PDB entry 7RU5 | electron microscopy, 3.60 A resolution | chains A and H of the 7 polymer chains in the assembly

== Chain A ==
Protein: Spike glycoprotein
From: Severe acute respiratory syndrome coronavirus 2
UniProtKB: P0DTC2 (SPIKE_SARS2); residue numbers follow UniProt; this construct covers 1-1208
Sequence (1280 residues; each row starts with the number of its first residue):
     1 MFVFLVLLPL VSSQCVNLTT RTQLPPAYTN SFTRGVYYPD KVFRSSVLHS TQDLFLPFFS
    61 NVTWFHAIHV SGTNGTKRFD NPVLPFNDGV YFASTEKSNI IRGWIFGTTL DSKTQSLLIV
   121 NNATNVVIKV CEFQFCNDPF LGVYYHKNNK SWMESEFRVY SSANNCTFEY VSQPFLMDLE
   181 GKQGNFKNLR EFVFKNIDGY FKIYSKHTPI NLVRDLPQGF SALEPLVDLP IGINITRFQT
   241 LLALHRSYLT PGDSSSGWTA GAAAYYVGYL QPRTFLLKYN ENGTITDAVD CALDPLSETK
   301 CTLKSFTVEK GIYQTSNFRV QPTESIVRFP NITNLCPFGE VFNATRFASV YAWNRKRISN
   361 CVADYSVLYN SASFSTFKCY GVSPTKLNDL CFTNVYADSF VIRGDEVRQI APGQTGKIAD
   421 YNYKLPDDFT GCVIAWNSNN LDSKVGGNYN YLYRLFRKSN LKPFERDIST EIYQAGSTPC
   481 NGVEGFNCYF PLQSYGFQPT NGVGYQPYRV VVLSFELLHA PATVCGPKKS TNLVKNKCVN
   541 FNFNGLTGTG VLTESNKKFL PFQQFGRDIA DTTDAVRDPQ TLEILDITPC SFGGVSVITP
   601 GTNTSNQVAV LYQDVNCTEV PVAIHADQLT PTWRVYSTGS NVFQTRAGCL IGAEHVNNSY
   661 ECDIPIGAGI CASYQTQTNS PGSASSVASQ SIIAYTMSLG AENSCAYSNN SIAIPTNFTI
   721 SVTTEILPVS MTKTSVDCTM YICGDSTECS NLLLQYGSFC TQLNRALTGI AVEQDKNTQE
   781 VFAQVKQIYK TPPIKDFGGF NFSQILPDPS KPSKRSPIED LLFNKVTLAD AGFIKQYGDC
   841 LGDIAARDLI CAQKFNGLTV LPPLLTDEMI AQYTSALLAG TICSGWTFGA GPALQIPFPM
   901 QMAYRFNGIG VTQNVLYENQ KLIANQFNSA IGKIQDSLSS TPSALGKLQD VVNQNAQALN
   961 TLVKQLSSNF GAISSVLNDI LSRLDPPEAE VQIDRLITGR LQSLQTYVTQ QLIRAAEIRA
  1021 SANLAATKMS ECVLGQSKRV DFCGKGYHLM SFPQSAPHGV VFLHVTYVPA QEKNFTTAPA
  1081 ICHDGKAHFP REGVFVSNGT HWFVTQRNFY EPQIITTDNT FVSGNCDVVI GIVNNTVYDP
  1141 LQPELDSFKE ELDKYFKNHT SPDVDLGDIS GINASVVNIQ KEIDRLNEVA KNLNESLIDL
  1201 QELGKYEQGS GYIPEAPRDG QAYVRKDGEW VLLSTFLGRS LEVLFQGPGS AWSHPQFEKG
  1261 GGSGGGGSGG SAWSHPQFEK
Disordered / not traced: 1-13, 67-78, 144-152, 176-184, 248-253, 260-261, 388-394, 427-428, 516-521, 619-639, 677-688, 828-847, 1148-1280
Cystine bridges: Cys15-Cys136, Cys131-Cys166, Cys291-Cys301, Cys336-Cys361, Cys379-Cys432, Cys480-Cys488, Cys538-Cys590, Cys617-Cys649, Cys662-Cys671, Cys738-Cys760, Cys743-Cys749, Cys1032-Cys1043, Cys1082-Cys1126
Covalently attached groups: N-acetylglucosamine (NAG) linked to Asn17, Asn282, Asn331, Asn616, Asn709, Asn717, Asn801, Asn1074, Asn1098, Asn1134
Differences from the reference sequence: engineered mutation Gly682 (Arg in P0DTC2), Ser683 (Arg in P0DTC2), Ser685 (Arg in P0DTC2), Cys705 (Val in P0DTC2), Pro817 (Phe in P0DTC2), Cys883 (Thr in P0DTC2), Pro892 (Ala in P0DTC2), Pro899 (Ala in P0DTC2), Pro942 (Ala in P0DTC2), Pro986 (Lys in P0DTC2), Pro987 (Val in P0DTC2); expression tag (1209-1280)
UniProt features mapped onto this chain:
  - region: Asn280 to Cys301 (Putative superantigen), Arg403 to Asp405 (Integrin-binding motif), Asn448 to Phe456 (Immunodominant HLA epitope recognized by the CD8+), Pro681, Ala684 (Putative superantigen), Ser816 to Tyr837 (Fusion peptide 1), Lys835 to Phe855 (Fusion peptide 2), Asp1163 to Glu1202 (Heptad repeat 2)
  - site: Arg815, Ser816 (Cleavage)
  - glycosylation: Asn17 (N-linked (GlcNAc...) (complex) asparagine), Asn61 (N-linked (GlcNAc...) (hybrid) asparagine), Asn74 (N-linked (GlcNAc...) (complex) asparagine), Asn122 (N-linked (GlcNAc...) (hybrid) asparagine), Asn149 (N-linked (GlcNAc...) (complex) asparagine), Asn165 (N-linked (GlcNAc...) (complex) asparagine), Asn234 (N-linked (GlcNAc...) (high mannose) asparagine), Asn282 (N-linked (GlcNAc...) (complex) asparagine), Thr323 (O-linked (GalNAc) threonine), Ser325 (O-linked (HexNAc...) serine), Asn331 (N-linked (GlcNAc...) (complex) asparagine), Asn343 (N-linked (GlcNAc...) (complex) asparagine), Asn603 (N-linked (GlcNAc...) (hybrid) asparagine), Asn616 (N-linked (GlcNAc...) (complex) asparagine), Asn657 (N-linked (GlcNAc...) (complex) asparagine), Thr676 (O-linked (GlcNAc...) threonine), Thr678 (O-linked (GlcNAc...) threonine), Asn709 (N-linked (GlcNAc...) (high mannose) asparagine), Asn717 (N-linked (GlcNAc...) (hybrid) asparagine), Asn801 (N-linked (GlcNAc...) (hybrid) asparagine) and 6 more in UniProt
What the authors report for this chain:
  - mutagenesis - E484K: abolished binding to eCC6.30 variants

== Chain H ==
Protein: CC6.30 Fab heavy chain Fv
From: Homo sapiens
Notes: antibody fragment or engineered binder
Sequence (125 residues; row label = number of the first residue in the row; a row labelled like 82A-82C holds insertion residues (82A, then the next letters in order)):
     1 QVQLVQSGAE VKKPGSSVKV SCKASGGTFS IYAITWVRQA PGQGLEWMGG II
   52A P
    53 IIGTANYAQK FQGRVTITAD KSTSTAYMEL
82A-82C SSL
    83 RSEDTAVYYC ARDFRYCS
100A-100H STRCYFWF
   101 DPWGQGTLVT VSS
Disordered / not traced: 113
Cystine bridges: Cys22-Cys92, Cys99-Cys100D

== Chain A / chain H interface ==
Contacting residue pairs (36):
  Gly446(A) with Gln1(H)
  Tyr449(A) with Gln1(H), hydrogen bond; Thr28(H)
  Leu452(A) with Ile31(H), hydrophobic; Ile53(H), hydrophobic
  Leu455(A) with Arg97(H); Cys99(H), hydrophobic
  Phe456(A) with Thr100B(H); Cys100D(H), hydrophobic
  Thr470(A) with Ile53(H); Ile54(H)
  Ile472(A) with Ile54(H), hydrophobic
  Ala475(A) with Arg100C(H), hydrogen bond (backbone-side chain)
  Asn481(A) with Asn58(H)
  Gly482(A) with Asn58(H)
  Val483(A) with Asn58(H)
  Glu484(A) with Thr35(H); Trp47(H), hydrogen bond; Asp95(H); Phe100H(H)
  Gly485(A) with Phe100F(H)
  Phe486(A) with Tyr100E(H), hydrophobic; Phe100F(H); Trp100G(H)
  Tyr489(A) with Arg97(H); Arg100C(H); Cys100D(H), hydrogen bond (side chain-backbone); Phe100F(H), hydrophobic
  Phe490(A) with Ile31(H), hydrophobic; Ile53(H), hydrophobic; Ile54(H), hydrophobic; Arg97(H), hydrogen bond (backbone-side chain)
  Leu492(A) with Arg97(H), hydrogen bond (backbone-side chain)
  Gln493(A) with Tyr32(H), hydrogen bond; Arg97(H), hydrogen bond (side chain-backbone)
  Ser494(A) with Ile31(H)
Interface residues without a listed pair, chain A (21 interface residues in all): Asn487, Cys488
Interface residues without a listed pair, chain H (24 interface residues in all): Gly27, Ala33, Ile52, Ala57, Phe96

== Summary ==
The interface between chain A and chain H involves 21 residues on one side and 24 on the other; the contacts
include 8 hydrogen bonds. Polar contacts include Tyr449(A)-Gln1(H), Ala475(A)-Arg100C(H) and
Glu484(A)-Trp47(H). The paper reports that E484K of chain A abolishes binding to eCC6.30 variants.
Chain A is Spike glycoprotein (Severe acute respiratory syndrome coronavirus 2) and chain H is CC6.30 Fab
heavy chain Fv (Homo sapiens); the structure, CC6.30 fragment antigen binding in complex with
SARS-CoV-2-6P-Mut7 S protein (non-uniform refinement), was determined by electron microscopy together with
7RU1, 7RU2 and 7RU8 from the same study.
